Entry 6J4W (electron microscopy, 7.90 A resolution (low resolution: residue-level contacts below are approximate; hydrogen-bond / salt-bridge calls are withheld)); this record covers chains B and T of the 26 polymer chains in the assembly.

# Chain B
Protein: DNA-directed RNA polymerase subunit beta
Organism: Komagataella phaffii (strain GS115 / ATCC 20864)
Notes: EC 2.7.7.6
Reference sequence: C4QZQ7 (C4QZQ7_KOMPG); residue numbers follow UniProt; this construct covers 1-1227
Sequence (1227 residues; each row starts with the number of its first residue):
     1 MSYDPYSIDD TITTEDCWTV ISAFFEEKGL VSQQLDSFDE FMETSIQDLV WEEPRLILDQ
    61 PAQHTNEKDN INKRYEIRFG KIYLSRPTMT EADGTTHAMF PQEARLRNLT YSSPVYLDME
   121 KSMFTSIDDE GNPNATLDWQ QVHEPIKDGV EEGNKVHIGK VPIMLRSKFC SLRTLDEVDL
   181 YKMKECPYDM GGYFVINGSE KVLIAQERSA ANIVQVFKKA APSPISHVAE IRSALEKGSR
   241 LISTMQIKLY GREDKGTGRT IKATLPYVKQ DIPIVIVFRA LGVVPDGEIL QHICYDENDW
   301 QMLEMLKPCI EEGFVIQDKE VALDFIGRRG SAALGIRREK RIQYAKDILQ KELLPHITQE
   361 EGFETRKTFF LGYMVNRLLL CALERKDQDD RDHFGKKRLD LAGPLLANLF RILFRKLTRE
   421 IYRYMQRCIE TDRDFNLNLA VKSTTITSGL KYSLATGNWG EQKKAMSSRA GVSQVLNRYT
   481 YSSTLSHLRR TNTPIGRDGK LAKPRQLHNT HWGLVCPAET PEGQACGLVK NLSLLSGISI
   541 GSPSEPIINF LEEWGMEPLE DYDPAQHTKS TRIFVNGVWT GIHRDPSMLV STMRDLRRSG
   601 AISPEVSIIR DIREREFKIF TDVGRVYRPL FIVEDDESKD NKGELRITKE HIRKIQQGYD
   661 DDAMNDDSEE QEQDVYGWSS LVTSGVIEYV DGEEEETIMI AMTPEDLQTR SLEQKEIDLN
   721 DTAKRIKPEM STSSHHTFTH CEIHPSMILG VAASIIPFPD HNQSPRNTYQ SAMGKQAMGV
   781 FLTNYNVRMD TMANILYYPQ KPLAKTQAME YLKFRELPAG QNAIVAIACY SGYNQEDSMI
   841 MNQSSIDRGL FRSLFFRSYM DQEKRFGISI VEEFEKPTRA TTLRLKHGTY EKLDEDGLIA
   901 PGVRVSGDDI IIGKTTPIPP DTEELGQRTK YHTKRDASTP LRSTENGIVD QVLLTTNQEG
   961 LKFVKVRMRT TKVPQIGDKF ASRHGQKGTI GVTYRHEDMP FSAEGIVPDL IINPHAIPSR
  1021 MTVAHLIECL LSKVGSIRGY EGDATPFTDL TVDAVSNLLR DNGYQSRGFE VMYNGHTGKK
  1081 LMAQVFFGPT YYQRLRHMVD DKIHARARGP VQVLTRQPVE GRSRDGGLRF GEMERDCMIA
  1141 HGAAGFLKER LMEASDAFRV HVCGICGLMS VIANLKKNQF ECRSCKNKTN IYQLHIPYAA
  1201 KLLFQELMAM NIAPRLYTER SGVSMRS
Unresolved in the structure: 1-8, 65-68, 129-152, 663-674, 712-718, 921-930, 1223-1227
Ion coordination: Zn2+: Cys1163, Cys1166, Cys1182, Cys1185

# Chain T
Molecule: 198-nt DNA strand
Sequence (198 nucleotides; row label = number of the first residue in the row; numbers below 1 keep their minus sign (DA-72 is residue -72)):
   -72 ATCAGAATCC CGGTGCCGAG GCCGCTCAAT TGGTCGTAGA CAGCTCTAGC ACCGCTTAAA
   -12 CGCACGTACG CGCTGTCCCC CGCGTTTTAA CCGCCAAGGG GATTACACCC AAGACACCAG
    48 GCACGAGACA GAAAAAAACA ACGAAAACGG CCACCACCCA AACACACCAA ACACAAGAGC
   108 TAATTGACTG ACGTAAGC
Unresolved in the structure: 99-125

# How chain B and chain T interact
Contacting residue pairs (16):
  Ser199(B) - DC84(T)
  Lys201(B) - DA83(T)
  Gln462(B) - DA87(T)
  Val475(B) - DA83(T)
  Asp498(B) - DC75(T)
  Thr791(B) - DA83(T)
  Met792(B) - DC82(T)
  Arg857(B) - DC82(T)
  Arg942(B) - DC81(T)
  Arg942(B) - DC82(T)
  Gly1121(B) - DA80(T)
  Arg1122(B) - DA80(T)
  Arg1122(B) - DC81(T)
  Arg1129(B) - DC78(T)
  Arg1129(B) - DC79(T)
  Met1133(B) - DG77(T)
Interface residues without a listed pair, chain B (19 interface residues in all): Asn197, Arg427, Lys500, Ser1123, Leu1128, Gly1131
Interface residues without a listed pair, chain T (11 interface residues in all): DA89

# Summary
Chain B and chain T form an interface of 19 and 11 residues respectively. The Zn2+ site is built by
Cys1163(B), Cys1166(B), Cys1182(B) and Cys1185(B).
Chain B is DNA-directed RNA polymerase subunit beta (Komagataella phaffii (strain GS115 / ATCC 20864)) and
chain T is a 198-nt DNA strand; the structure, RNA polymerase II elongation complex bound with Elf1 and
Spt4/5, stalled at SHL(-5) of the nucleosome, was determined by electron microscopy (same publication as 6IR9,
6J4X, 6J4Y, 6J4Z, 6J50 and 6J51).
